7YCT - chains A and B of the 4 polymer chains in the assembly; structure by X-ray diffraction, 2.01 A resolution.

# Chain A (and B)
Protein: Hydroxynitrile lyase
Organism: Oxidus gracilis
Notes: chain B of this document is another copy of the same molecule, construct and numbering; everything in this record applies to it too
UniProt: A0A2Z5XCT7 (A0A2Z5XCT7_9MYRI); residues -17 to 166 here correspond to UniProt positions 1-184 (UniProt number = residue number + 18)
Chain sequence (184 residues; row label = number of the first residue in the row; numbers below 1 keep their minus sign (Met-17 is residue -17)):
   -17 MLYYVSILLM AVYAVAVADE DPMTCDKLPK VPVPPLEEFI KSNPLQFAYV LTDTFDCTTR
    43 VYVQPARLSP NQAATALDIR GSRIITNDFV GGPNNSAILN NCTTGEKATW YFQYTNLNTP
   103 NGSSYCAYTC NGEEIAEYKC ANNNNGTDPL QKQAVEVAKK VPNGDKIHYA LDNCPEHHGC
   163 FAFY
Disordered / not traced: -17 to 2 (chain B: -17 to 4)
Cystine bridges: Cys7-Cys112, Cys39-Cys156, Cys108-Cys122
Ligand contacts:
  - (R)-2-chloromandelonitrile (IJ5; (2R)-2-(2-chlorophenyl)-2-oxidanyl-ethanenitrile), molecule 1: Pro26, Leu27, Gln28, Thr41, Asn124, Asn125, Asn127, Phe163, Ala164
  - (R)-2-chloromandelonitrile (IJ5), molecule 2: Phe29, Arg42, Tyr44, Ala58, Phe71, Ala79, Leu81, Trp92, Tyr93, Phe94, Tyr107, Ala109, Lys121
  - (R)-2-chloromandelonitrile (IJ5), molecule 3: Ala48, Arg49, Leu50

# Interface between chain A and chain B
Residue-residue contacts (12):
  Met5(A) - Ser64(B)
  Lys141(A) - Asp35(B)  salt bridge
  Lys141(A) - Arg65(B)  hydrogen bond (backbone-side chain)
  Lys142(A) - Arg62(B)
  Lys142(A) - Arg65(B)
  Val143(A) - Arg65(B)
  Pro144(A) - Ser64(B)
  Pro144(A) - Arg65(B)
  Asp147(A) - Arg65(B)
  Asp147(A) - Ile67(B)
  Lys148(A) - Thr85(B)  hydrogen bond
  Lys148(A) - Thr86(B)
Interface residues without a listed pair, chain A (9 interface residues in all): Thr6, Asn145
Interface residues without a listed pair, chain B (9 interface residues in all): Thr36, Pro157

# Summary
The chain A/chain B interface involves 9 residues from each chain; the contacts include 2 hydrogen bonds and 1
salt bridge. Polar contacts include Lys141(A)-Asp35(B), Lys141(A)-Arg65(B) and Lys148(A)-Thr85(B). Ligands of
chain A: 3 copies of (R)-2-chloromandelonitrile.
Both chains are Hydroxynitrile lyase (Oxidus gracilis). Entry 7YCT (HYDROXYNITRILE LYASE FROM THE MILLIPEDE,
Oxidus gracilis complexed with (R)-2-Chloromandelonitrile) was determined by X-ray diffraction (same
publication as 7YCB, 7YCD, 7YCF and 7YAX).
